PDB entry 5NE4 | X-ray diffraction, 2.30 A resolution | chains 2 and 3 of the 4 polymer chains in the assembly

Chain 2:
Protein: O PanAsia VP2
Source organism: Foot-and-mouth disease virus
UniProtKB: A0A1B0QWS1 (A0A1B0QWS1_9PICO); residues 1-218 here correspond to UniProt positions 86-303 (UniProt number = residue number + 85)
Amino-acid sequence (218 residues; numbered 1 to 218; the number before each row is that of its first residue):
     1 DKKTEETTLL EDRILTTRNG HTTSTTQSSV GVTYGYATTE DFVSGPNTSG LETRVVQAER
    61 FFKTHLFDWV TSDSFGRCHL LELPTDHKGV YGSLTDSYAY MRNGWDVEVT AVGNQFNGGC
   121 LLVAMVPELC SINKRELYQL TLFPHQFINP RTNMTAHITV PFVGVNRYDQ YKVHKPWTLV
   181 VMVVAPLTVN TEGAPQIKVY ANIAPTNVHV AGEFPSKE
Disordered / not traced: 1-12

Chain 3:
Protein: Polyprotein
Source organism: Foot-and-mouth disease virus - type O
UniProtKB: J3T9N5 (J3T9N5_9PICO); residues 1-220 here correspond to UniProt positions 305-524 (UniProt number = residue number + 304)
Amino-acid sequence (220 residues; each row starts with the number of its first residue):
     1 GIFPVACSDG YGGLVTTDPK TADPAYGKVF NPPRNMLPGR FTNFLDVAEA CPTFLRFEGD
    61 VPYVTTKTDS DRILAQFDLS LAAKHMSNTF LAGLAQYYTQ YSGTINLHFM FTGPTDAKAR
   121 YMIAYAPPGM EPPKTPEAAA HCIHAEWDTG LNSKFTFSIP YLSAADYAYT ASDTAETTNV
   181 QGWVCLFQIT HGKADGDALV VLASAGKDFE LRLPVDARTQ
Disordered / not traced: 220
Construct notes: engineered mutation Arg56 (His360 in J3T9N5)

Chain 2 / chain 3 interface:
Residue-residue contacts (46):
  Pro46(2) - Tyr161(3)
  Pro46(2) - Asp166(3)
  Asn47(2) - Tyr161(3)
  Asn47(2) - Leu162(3)
  Asn47(2) - Ser163(3)  hydrogen bond (side chain-backbone)
  Asn47(2) - Ala164(3)  hydrogen bond (side chain-backbone)
  Asn47(2) - Ala165(3)
  Asn47(2) - Asp166(3)
  Thr48(2) - Leu162(3)
  Ser49(2) - Tyr161(3)  hydrogen bond (side chain-backbone)
  Leu51(2) - Pro160(3)  hydrophobic
  Asp96(2) - Met130(3)
  Ala99(2) - Pro127(3)  hydrophobic
  Ala99(2) - Pro128(3)
  Tyr100(2) - Pro128(3)
  Tyr100(2) - Leu162(3)  hydrogen bond (side chain-backbone)
  Tyr100(2) - Ser163(3)
  Tyr100(2) - Ala164(3)
  Asn166(2) - Ala164(3)
  Asn166(2) - Ala165(3)
  Arg167(2) - Ala164(3)
  Arg167(2) - Asp166(3)  salt bridge
  Tyr168(2) - Ala164(3)
  Gly212(2) - Pro127(3)
  Gly212(2) - Leu162(3)
  Glu213(2) - Pro127(3)
  Glu213(2) - His141(3)
  Glu213(2) - Cys142(3)
  Glu213(2) - Ile143(3)
  Phe214(2) - Pro127(3)  hydrophobic
  Phe214(2) - Pro128(3)
  Phe214(2) - Gly129(3)
  Phe214(2) - Met130(3)  hydrophobic
  Phe214(2) - His141(3)
  Pro215(2) - Met130(3)
  Pro215(2) - Glu131(3)
  Pro215(2) - Pro133(3)  hydrophobic
  Pro215(2) - Ala138(3)
  Pro215(2) - Cys142(3)  hydrophobic
  Ser216(2) - Ala138(3)  hydrogen bond (backbone-backbone)
  Ser216(2) - His141(3)
  Lys217(2) - Met130(3)
  Glu218(2) - Thr135(3)  hydrogen bond (backbone-side chain)
  Glu218(2) - Glu137(3)
  Glu218(2) - Ala138(3)
  Glu218(2) - His141(3)  salt bridge
Other interface residues (no listed pair), chain 2 (19 interface residues in all): Gln170

Overview:
The chain 2/chain 3 interface involves 19 residues from each chain; the contacts include 6 hydrogen bonds and
2 salt bridges. Polar pairs include Arg167(2)-Asp166(3), Glu218(2)-His141(3) and Asn47(2)-Ser163(3).
Chain 2 is O PanAsia VP2 (Foot-and-mouth disease virus) and chain 3 is Polyprotein (Foot-and-mouth disease
virus - type O); the structure, Crystal Structure of Foot and Mouth Disease Virus O PanAsia, was determined by
X-ray diffraction, deposited together with 5NED, 5NEJ, 5NEM, 5NER and 5NET.
